2J9A - chains A and D; structure by X-ray diffraction, 1.73 A resolution.

Chain A:
Protein: Cytosol aminopeptidase
From: Bos taurus
Notes: EC 3.4.11.1, 3.4.11.5
Reference sequence: P00727 (AMPL_BOVIN); residues 1-487 here = UniProt positions 1-487
Sequence (487 residues; numbered 1 to 487; the number before each row is that of its first residue):
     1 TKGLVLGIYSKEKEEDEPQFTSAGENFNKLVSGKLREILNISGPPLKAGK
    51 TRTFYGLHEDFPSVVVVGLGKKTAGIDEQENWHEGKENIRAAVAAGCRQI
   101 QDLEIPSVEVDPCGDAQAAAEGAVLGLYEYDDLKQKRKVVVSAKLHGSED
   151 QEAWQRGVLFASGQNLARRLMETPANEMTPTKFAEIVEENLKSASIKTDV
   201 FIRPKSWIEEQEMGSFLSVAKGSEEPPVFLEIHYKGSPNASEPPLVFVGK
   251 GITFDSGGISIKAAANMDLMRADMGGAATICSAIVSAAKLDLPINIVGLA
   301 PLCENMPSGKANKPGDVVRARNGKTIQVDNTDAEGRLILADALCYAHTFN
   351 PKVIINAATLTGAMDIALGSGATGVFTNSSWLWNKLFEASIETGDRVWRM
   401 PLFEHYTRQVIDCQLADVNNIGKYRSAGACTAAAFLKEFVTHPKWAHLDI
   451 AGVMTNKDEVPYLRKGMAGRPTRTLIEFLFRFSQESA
Not modelled in the structure: 486-487
Sequence notes: conflict Pro-45 (Ser in P00727), Glu-485 (Asp in P00727)
Metal / ion sites: Zn2+ site 1: Lys-250, Asp-255, Asp-273, Glu-334 (together with (2S,3R)-3-amino-2-hydroxydecanoic acid); Zn2+ site 2: Asp-255, Asp-332, Glu-334 (together with (2S,3R)-3-amino-2-hydroxydecanoic acid)
Residues lining bound ligands: (2S,3R)-3-amino-2-hydroxydecanoic acid (AHY): Lys-250, Asp-255, Lys-262, Met-270, Asp-273, Asp-332, Glu-334, Thr-359, Leu-360, Thr-361, Gly-362, Asp-365, Arg-425, Ala-451, Met-454
What the authors report for this chain:
  - binding site for (2S,3R)-3-amino-2-hydroxydecanoic acid: Lys-262, Met-270, Glu-334, Gly-335, Thr-359, Asp-365, Ala-451, Met-454
  - binding site for Microginin FR1 (chain D): Arg-336, Leu-360, Gly-362, Ala-363, Arg-425

Chain D:
Protein: Microginin FR1
From: Microcystis sp
Sequence (4 residues; row label = number of the first residue in the row):
     2 ALYY
Modified / non-standard residues: Leu-3 (n-methylleucine; MLE)

Chain A / chain D interface:
Pairs across the interface (16):
  Lys-262(A) / Leu-3(D)
  Asp-332(A) / Ala-2(D)  hydrogen bond (backbone-backbone)
  Asp-332(A) / Leu-3(D)
  Ala-333(A) / Ala-2(D)  hydrophobic
  Arg-336(A) / Ala-2(D)
  Leu-360(A) / Ala-2(D)  hydrogen bond (backbone-backbone)
  Thr-361(A) / Ala-2(D)
  Gly-362(A) / Ala-2(D)  hydrogen bond (backbone-backbone)
  Gly-362(A) / Tyr-4(D)
  Ala-363(A) / Tyr-4(D)
  Ile-366(A) / Tyr-4(D)
  Ile-421(A) / Ala-2(D)  hydrophobic
  Ile-421(A) / Tyr-5(D)
  Gly-422(A) / Tyr-5(D)  hydrogen bond (backbone-side chain)
  Tyr-424(A) / Tyr-5(D)  hydrogen bond (backbone-side chain)
  Arg-425(A) / Tyr-5(D)
Also at the interface, not in a pair above, chain A (14 interface residues in all): Asn-330

Summary:
The interface between chain A and chain D involves 14 residues on one side and 4 on the other, with 5 hydrogen
bonds. Polar contacts include Gly-422(A)/Tyr-5(D), Tyr-424(A)/Tyr-5(D) and Asp-332(A)/Ala-2(D). From the
paper: a binding site for (2S,3R)-3-amino-2-hydroxydecanoic acid at Lys-262(A), Met-270(A) and Glu-334(A)
among others; a binding site for Microginin FR1 (chain D) at Arg-336(A), Leu-360(A) and Gly-362(A) among
others.
Here chain A is Cytosol aminopeptidase (Bos taurus) and chain D is Microginin FR1 (Microcystis sp). Entry 2J9A
(blLAP in Complex with Microginin FR1) was determined by X-ray diffraction.
